Entry 5UH8 (X-ray diffraction, 4.18 A resolution (low resolution: residue-level contacts below are approximate; hydrogen-bond / salt-bridge calls are withheld)); this record covers chains D and H of the 9 polymer chains in the assembly.

# Chain D
Name: DNA-directed RNA polymerase subunit beta'
Source organism: Mycobacterium tuberculosis (strain ATCC 25618 / H37Rv)
Notes: EC 2.7.7.6
UniProtKB: I6X9I6 (I6X9I6_MYCTU); residues 1-1316 here = UniProt positions 1-1316
Amino-acid sequence (1316 residues; row label = number of the first residue in the row):
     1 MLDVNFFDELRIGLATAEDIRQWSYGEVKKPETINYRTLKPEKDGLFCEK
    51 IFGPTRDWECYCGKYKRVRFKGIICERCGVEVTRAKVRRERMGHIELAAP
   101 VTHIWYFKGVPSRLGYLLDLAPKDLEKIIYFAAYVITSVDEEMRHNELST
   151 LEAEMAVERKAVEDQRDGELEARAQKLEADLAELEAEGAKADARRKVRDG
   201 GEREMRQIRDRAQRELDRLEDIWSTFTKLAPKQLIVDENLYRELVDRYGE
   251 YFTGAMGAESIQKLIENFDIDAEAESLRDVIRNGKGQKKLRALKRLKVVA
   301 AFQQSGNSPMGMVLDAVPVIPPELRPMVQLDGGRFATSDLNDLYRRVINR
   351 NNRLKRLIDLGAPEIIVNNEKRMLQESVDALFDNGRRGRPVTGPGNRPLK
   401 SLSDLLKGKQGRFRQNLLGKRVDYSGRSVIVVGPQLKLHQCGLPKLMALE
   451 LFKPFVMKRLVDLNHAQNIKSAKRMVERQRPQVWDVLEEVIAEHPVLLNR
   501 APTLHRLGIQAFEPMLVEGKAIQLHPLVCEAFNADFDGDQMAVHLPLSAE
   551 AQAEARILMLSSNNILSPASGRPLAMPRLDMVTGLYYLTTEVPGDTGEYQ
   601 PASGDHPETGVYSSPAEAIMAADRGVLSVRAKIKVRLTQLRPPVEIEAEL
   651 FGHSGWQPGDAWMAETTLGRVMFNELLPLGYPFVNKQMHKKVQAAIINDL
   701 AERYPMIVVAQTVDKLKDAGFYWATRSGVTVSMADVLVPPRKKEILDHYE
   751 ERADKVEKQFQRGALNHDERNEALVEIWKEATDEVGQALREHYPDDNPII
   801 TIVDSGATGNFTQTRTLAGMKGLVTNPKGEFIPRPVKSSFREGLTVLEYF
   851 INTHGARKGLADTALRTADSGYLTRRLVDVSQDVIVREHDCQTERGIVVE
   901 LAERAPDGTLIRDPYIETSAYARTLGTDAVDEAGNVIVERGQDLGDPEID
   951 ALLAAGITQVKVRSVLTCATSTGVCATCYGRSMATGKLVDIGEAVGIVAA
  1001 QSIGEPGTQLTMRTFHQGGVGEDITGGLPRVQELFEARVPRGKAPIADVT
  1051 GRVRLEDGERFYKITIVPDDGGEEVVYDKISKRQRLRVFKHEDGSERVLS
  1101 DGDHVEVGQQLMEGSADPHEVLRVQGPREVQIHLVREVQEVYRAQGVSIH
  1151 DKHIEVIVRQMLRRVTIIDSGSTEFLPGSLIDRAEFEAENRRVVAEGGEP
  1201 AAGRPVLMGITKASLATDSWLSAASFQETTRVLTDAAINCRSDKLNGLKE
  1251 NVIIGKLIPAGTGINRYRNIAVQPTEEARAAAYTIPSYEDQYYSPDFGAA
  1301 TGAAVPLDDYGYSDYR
Disordered / not traced: 1-2, 1012-1025, 1282-1316
Bound ions: Zn2+ site 1: Cys-60, Cys-62, Cys-75, Cys-78; Mg2+: Asp-535, Asp-537, Asp-539 (shared with 1 residue of chain I); Zn2+ site 2: Cys-891, Cys-968, Cys-975, Cys-978

# Chain H
Molecule: 23-nt DNA strand
Sequence (23 nucleotides; each row starts with the number of its first residue):
     1 TATAATGGGAGCTGTCACGGATG

# Chain D / chain H interface
Pairs across the interface (4; chain D residue first):
  Lys-294(D) with DA21(H)
  Arg-389(D) with DC12(H)
  Arg-1038(D) with DC18(H); DG19(H)
Interface residues without a listed pair, chain D (5 interface residues in all): Tyr-116, Arg-291
Interface residues without a listed pair, chain H (5 interface residues in all): DT22

# Overview
Chain D and chain H each contribute 5 residues to their interface. Cys-60(D), Cys-62(D), Cys-75(D) and
Cys-78(D) coordinate Zn2+ site 1. The Mg2+ site is built by Asp-535(D), Asp-537(D) and Asp-539(D).
Here chain D is DNA-directed RNA polymerase subunit beta' (Mycobacterium tuberculosis (strain ATCC 25618 /
H37Rv)) and chain H is a 23-nt DNA strand. Entry 5UH8 (Crystal structure of Mycobacterium tuberculosis
transcription initiation complex containing 4nt RNA) was determined by X-ray diffraction (same publication as
5UH5, 5UH6, 5UH9, 5UHA, 5UHB, 5UHC and 4 further entries).
